PDB entry 7CKG | X-ray diffraction, 2.05 A resolution | chain A

== Chain A ==
Protein: Tyrosine--tRNA ligase
From: Methanocaldococcus jannaschii (strain ATCC 43067 / DSM 2661 / JAL-1 / JCM 10045 / NBRC 100440)
Notes: EC 6.1.1.1
UniProtKB: Q57834 (SYY_METJA); residue numbers follow UniProt; this construct covers 1-306
Chain sequence (314 residues; numbered 1 to 314; the number before each row is that of its first residue):
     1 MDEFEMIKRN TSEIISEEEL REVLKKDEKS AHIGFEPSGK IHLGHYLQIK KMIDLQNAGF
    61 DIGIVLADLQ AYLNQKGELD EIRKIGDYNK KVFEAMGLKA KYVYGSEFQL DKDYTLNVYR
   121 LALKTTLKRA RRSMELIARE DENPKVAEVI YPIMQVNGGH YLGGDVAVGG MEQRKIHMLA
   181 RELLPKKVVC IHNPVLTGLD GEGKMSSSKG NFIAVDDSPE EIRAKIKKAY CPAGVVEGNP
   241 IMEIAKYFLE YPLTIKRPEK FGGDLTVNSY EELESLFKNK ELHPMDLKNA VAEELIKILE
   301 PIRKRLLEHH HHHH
Not modelled in the structure: 1, 311-314
Differences from the reference sequence: engineered mutation His-32 (Tyr in Q57834), Gly-63 (Ile in Q57834), Val-65 (Leu in Q57834), Gln-70 (His in Q57834), Gly-158 (Asp in Q57834), Gly-159 (Ile in Q57834), Gly-164 (Val in Q57834); expression tag (307-314)
What the authors report for this chain:
  - conformationally variable residues (side-chain flip): His-32, Leu-162
  - binding site for 4-(trimethylsilyl)-L-phenylalanine: His-32, Gly-34, Val-65, Gln-70, Gln-109, Tyr-151, Gln-155, Gly-158, Gly-159, Leu-162, Gln-173

== Summary ==
From the paper: a binding site for 4-(trimethylsilyl)-L-phenylalanine at His-32, Gly-34 and Val-65 among
others; conformational variability at His-32 and Leu-162.
Chain A is Tyrosine--tRNA ligase (Methanocaldococcus jannaschii (strain ATCC 43067 / DSM 2661 / JAL-1 / JCM
10045 / NBRC 100440)); the structure, Crystal structure of TMSiPheRS complexed with TMSiPhe, was determined by
X-ray diffraction (same publication as 7CKH and 6KRG).
